Entry 8HPR (electron microscopy, 3.75 A resolution); this record covers chains A and E of the 5 polymer chains in the assembly.

Chain A:
Name: ABC sugar transporter, permease component
From: Mycolicibacterium smegmatis MC2 155
UniProtKB: I7G6S2 (I7G6S2_MYCS2); numbering as in UniProt (aligned over 1-305)
Chain sequence (305 residues; row label = number of the first residue in the row):
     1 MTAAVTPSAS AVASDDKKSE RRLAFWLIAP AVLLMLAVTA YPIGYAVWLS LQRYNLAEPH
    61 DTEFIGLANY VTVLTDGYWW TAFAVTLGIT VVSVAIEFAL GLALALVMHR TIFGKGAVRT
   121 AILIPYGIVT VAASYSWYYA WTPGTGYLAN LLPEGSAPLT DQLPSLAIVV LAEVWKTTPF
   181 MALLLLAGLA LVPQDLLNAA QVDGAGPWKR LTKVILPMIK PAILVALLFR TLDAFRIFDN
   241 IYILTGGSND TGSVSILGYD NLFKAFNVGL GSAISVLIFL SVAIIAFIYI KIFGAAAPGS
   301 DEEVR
Disordered / not traced: 1-22, 300-305

Chain E:
Name: Bacterial extracellular solute-binding protein
From: Mycolicibacterium smegmatis MC2 155
UniProtKB: A0R2C3 (A0R2C3_MYCS2); numbering as in UniProt (aligned over 1-465)
Chain sequence (465 residues; each row starts with the number of its first residue):
     1 MRARRLCAAA VAAMAAASMV SACGSQTGGI VINYYTPANE EATFKAVANR CNEQLGGRFQ
    61 IAQRNLPKGA DDQRLQLARR LTGNDKSLDV MALDVVWTAE FAEAGWAVPL SEDPAGLAEA
   121 DATENTLPGP LETARWQDEL YAAPITTNTQ LLWYRADLMP APPTTWDGML DEANRLYREG
   181 GPSWIAVQGK QYEGMVVWFN TLLQSAGGQV LSDDGQRVTL TDTPEHRAAT VKALRIIKSV
   241 ATAPGADPSI TQTDENTARL ALEQGKAALE VNWPYVLPSL LENAVKGGVS FLPLDGDPAL
   301 QGSINDVGTF SPTDEQFDIA FDASKKVFGF APYPGVNPDE PARVTLGGLN LAVASTSQHK
   361 AEAFEAIRCL RNVENQRYTS IEGGLPAVRT SLYDDPAFQK KYPQYEIIRQ QLTNAAVRPA
   421 TPVYQAVSTR MSATLAPISD IDPERTADEL TEAVQKAIDG KGLIP
Disordered / not traced: 1-28

Interface between chain A and chain E:
Contacting residue pairs - 24 pairs, chain A then chain E:
  Leu-56(A) / Thr-82(E)
  Leu-56(A) / Trp-106(E)
  Ala-57(A) / Ala-104(E)
  Ala-57(A) / Trp-106(E)  hydrophobic
  Asp-76(A) / Gly-462(E)
  Asp-76(A) / Leu-463(E)  hydrogen bond (side chain-backbone)
  Tyr-78(A) / Leu-463(E)
  Tyr-78(A) / Pro-465(E)  hydrophobic
  Thr-160(A) / Pro-248(E)
  Asn-249(A) / Gln-191(E)
  Leu-257(A) / Ile-464(E)
  Tyr-259(A) / Leu-75(E)
  Asp-260(A) / Pro-465(E)
  Asn-261(A) / Leu-463(E)
  Asn-261(A) / Ile-464(E)  hydrogen bond (side chain-backbone)
  Phe-263(A) / Leu-75(E)  hydrophobic
  Phe-263(A) / Arg-79(E)
  Lys-264(A) / Asp-71(E)  salt bridge
  Ala-265(A) / Ile-464(E)  hydrophobic
  Phe-266(A) / Arg-74(E)
  Phe-266(A) / Ala-78(E)  hydrophobic
  Phe-266(A) / Trp-106(E)  hydrophobic
  Leu-270(A) / Gly-462(E)
  Leu-270(A) / Leu-463(E)  hydrophobic
Interface residues without a listed pair, chain A (20 interface residues in all): Gly-155, Ala-157, Thr-245, Gly-247, Ser-248
Interface residues without a listed pair, chain E (18 interface residues in all): Glu-100, Ser-249, Thr-251, Gln-252

Summary:
The interface between chain A and chain E involves 20 residues on one side and 18 on the other; the contacts
include 2 hydrogen bonds and 1 salt bridge. Polar contacts include Lys-264(A)/Asp-71(E), Asp-76(A)/Leu-463(E)
and Asn-261(A)/Ile-464(E).
Here chain A is ABC sugar transporter, permease component and chain E is Bacterial extracellular
solute-binding protein, both from Mycolicibacterium smegmatis MC2 155. Entry 8HPR (LpqY-SugABC in state 4) was
determined by electron microscopy together with 8HPL, 8HPM, 8HPN and 8HPS from the same study.
